PDB entry 1XTF | X-ray diffraction, 2.20 A resolution | chain A

== Chain A ==
Protein: neurotoxin BoNT/A
From: Clostridium botulinum
Notes: fragment: light chain
Chain sequence (427 residues; each row starts with the number of its first residue):
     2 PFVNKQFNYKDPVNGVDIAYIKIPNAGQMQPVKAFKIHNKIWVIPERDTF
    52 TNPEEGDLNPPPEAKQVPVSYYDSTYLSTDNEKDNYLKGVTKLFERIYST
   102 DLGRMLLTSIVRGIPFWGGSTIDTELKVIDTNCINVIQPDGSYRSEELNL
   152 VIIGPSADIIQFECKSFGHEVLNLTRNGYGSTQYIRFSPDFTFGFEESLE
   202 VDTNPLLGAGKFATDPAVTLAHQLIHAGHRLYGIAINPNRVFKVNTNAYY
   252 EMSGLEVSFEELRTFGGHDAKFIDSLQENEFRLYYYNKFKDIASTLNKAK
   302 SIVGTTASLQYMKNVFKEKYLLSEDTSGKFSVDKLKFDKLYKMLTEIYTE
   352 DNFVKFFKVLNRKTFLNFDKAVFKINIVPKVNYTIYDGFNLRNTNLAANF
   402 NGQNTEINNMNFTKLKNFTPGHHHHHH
Differences from the reference sequence: engineered mutation Q224 (Glu in 33321098), F366 (Tyr in 33321098); cloning artifact (421-422); expression tag (423-428)
Ion coordination: Zn2+: H223, H227, E262, H428
Reported in the primary citation:
  - mutagenesis - E224Q: decreased catalytic activity
  - mutagenesis - R363A (80-fold), Y366F (40-fold): decreased catalytic activity (citing earlier work)

== In short ==
The Zn2+ site is built by H223, H227, E262 and H428. From the paper: E224Q, R363A and Y366F reduce catalytic
activity.
Chain A is neurotoxin BoNT/A (Clostridium botulinum); the structure, neurotoxin BoNT/A E224Q Y366F mutant, was
determined by X-ray diffraction.
